PDB entry 8HAL | electron microscopy, 4.40 A resolution (low resolution: residue-level contacts below are approximate; hydrogen-bond / salt-bridge calls are withheld) | chains E and I of the 11 polymer chains in the assembly

== Chain E ==
Molecule: Histone H3.1
Source organism: Homo sapiens
UniProt: P68431 (H31_HUMAN); residues 1-135 here correspond to UniProt positions 2-136 (UniProt number = residue number + 1)
Sequence (135 residues; each row starts with the number of its first residue):
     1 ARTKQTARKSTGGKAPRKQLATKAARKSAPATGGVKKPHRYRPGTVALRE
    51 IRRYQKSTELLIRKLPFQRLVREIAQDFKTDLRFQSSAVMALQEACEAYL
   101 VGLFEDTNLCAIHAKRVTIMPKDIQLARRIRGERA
Unresolved in the structure: 1-37
Swiss-Prot annotation at these positions:
  - modified residue: Arg2 (Asymmetric dimethylarginine), Thr3 (Phosphothreonine), Lys4 (Allysine), Gln5 (5-glutamyl dopamine), Thr6 (Phosphothreonine), Arg8 (Citrulline), Lys9 (N6,N6,N6-trimethyllysine), Ser10 (ADP-ribosylserine), Thr11 (Phosphothreonine), Lys14 (N6-(2-hydroxyisobutyryl)lysine), Arg17 (Asymmetric dimethylarginine), Lys18 (N6-(2-hydroxyisobutyryl)lysine), Lys23 (N6-(2-hydroxyisobutyryl)lysine), Arg26 (Citrulline), Lys27 (N6,N6,N6-trimethyllysine), Ser28 (ADP-ribosylserine), Lys36 (N6,N6,N6-trimethyllysine), Lys37 (N6-methyllysine), Tyr41 (Phosphotyrosine), Lys56 (N6,N6,N6-trimethyllysine) and 8 more in UniProt
  - lipidation: Lys18 (N6-decanoyllysine)

== Chain I ==
Molecule: 180-nt DNA strand
Source organism: Homo sapiens
Sequence (180 nucleotides; each row starts with the number of its first residue):
     1 ATCCGTCCGTTACCGCCATCAATATCCACCTGCAGATTCTACCAAAAGTG
    51 TATTTGGAAACTGCTCCATCAAAAGGCATGTTCAGCTGAATTCAGCTGAA
   101 CATGCCTTTTGATGGAGCAGTTTCCAAATACACTTTTGGTAGAATCTGCA
   151 GGTGGATATTGATGGCGGTAACGGACGGAT
Unresolved in the structure: 1-15, 167-180

== Interface between chain E and chain I ==
Pairs across the interface (24):
  His39(E) with DA22(I); DT23(I); DA100(I)
  Arg40(E) with DG98(I); DA99(I); DA100(I)
  Tyr41(E) with DT23(I); DA99(I); DA100(I)
  Arg42(E) with DA99(I)
  Pro43(E) with DG98(I); DA99(I)
  Gly44(E) with DG98(I); DA99(I)
  Thr45(E) with DA99(I)
  Val46(E) with DA99(I); DA100(I)
  Ala47(E) with DA99(I)
  Arg49(E) with DA24(I); DT25(I)
  Arg63(E) with DT107(I); DT108(I)
  Arg83(E) with DA116(I); DG117(I)
Interface residues without a listed pair, chain E (14 interface residues in all): Lys56, Arg69
Interface residues without a listed pair, chain I (12 interface residues in all): DC26

== Summary ==
14 residues of chain E face 12 of chain I across their interface.
Chain E is Histone H3.1 and chain I is a 180-nt DNA strand, both from Homo sapiens; the structure, Cryo-EM
structure of the CBP catalytic core bound to the H4K12acK16ac nucleosome, class 1, was determined by electron
microscopy (same publication as 8HAG, 8HAH, 8HAI, 8HAJ, 8HAK, 8HAM and 8HAN).
